Entry 5UAE (X-ray diffraction, 2.75 A resolution); this record covers chains A and B.

Chain A (and B):
Name: Putative integrase
Source organism: Listeria innocua
Notes: fragment: Coiled Coil Domain; chain B of this document is another copy of the same molecule, construct and numbering; everything in this record applies to it too
Reference sequence: Q928V6 (Q928V6_LISIN); numbering as in UniProt (aligned over 344-405)
Amino-acid sequence (62 residues; numbered 344 to 405; the number before each row is that of its first residue):
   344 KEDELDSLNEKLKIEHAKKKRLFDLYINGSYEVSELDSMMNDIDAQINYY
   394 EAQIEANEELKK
Reported in the primary citation:
  - mutagenesis - K362A, F366A, L368A: increased catalytic activity on LxR recombination
  - mutagenesis - F366A, L368A: decreased catalytic activity
  - mutagenesis - K362A, Y369A: decreased catalytic activity on PxB integration
  - mutagenesis - L368A/Y369A/L379A: increased catalytic activity on excision

Interface between chain A and chain B:
Contacting residue pairs (15; chain A residue first):
  K361(A) - I370(B)
  K361(A) - N371(B)
  R364(A) - Y369(B)  hydrogen bond (side chain-backbone)
  R364(A) - I370(B)
  R364(A) - G372(B)
  R364(A) - Y374(B)  hydrogen bond (side chain-backbone)
  D367(A) - Y369(B)  hydrogen bond
  L368(A) - Y369(B)  hydrophobic
  L368(A) - L379(B)  hydrophobic
  Y374(A) - L379(B)
  Y374(A) - D380(B)  hydrogen bond
  Y374(A) - M383(B)  hydrophobic
  E378(A) - F366(B)
  M382(A) - F366(B)  hydrophobic
  M382(A) - I370(B)  hydrophobic
Interface residues without a listed pair, chain B (11 interface residues in all): S373, E375

Summary:
7 residues of chain A face 11 of chain B across their interface; the contacts include 4 hydrogen bonds. Among
the polar pairs are R364(A)-Y369(B), R364(A)-Y374(B) and D367(A)-Y369(B). The paper reports that K362A, F366A
and L368A of chain A increase catalytic activity on LxR recombination; F366A and L368A of chain A reduce
catalytic activity.
Chain A and chain B are both Putative integrase (Listeria innocua); the structure, Crystal structure of the
coiled-coil domain from Listeria Innocua Phage Integrase (Trigonal Form), was determined by X-ray diffraction
together with 5UDO and 5U96 from the same study.
